PDB entry 6M0P | X-ray diffraction, 2.78 A resolution | chains A and D of the 6 polymer chains in the assembly

Chain A:
Protein: Aerobic hydroxylamine oxidoreductase
Organism: Nitrosomonas europaea
UniProtKB: A0A1I0F3S0 (A0A1I0F3S0_NITER); residue numbers follow UniProt; this construct covers 1-570
Amino-acid sequence (570 residues; row label = number of the first residue in the row):
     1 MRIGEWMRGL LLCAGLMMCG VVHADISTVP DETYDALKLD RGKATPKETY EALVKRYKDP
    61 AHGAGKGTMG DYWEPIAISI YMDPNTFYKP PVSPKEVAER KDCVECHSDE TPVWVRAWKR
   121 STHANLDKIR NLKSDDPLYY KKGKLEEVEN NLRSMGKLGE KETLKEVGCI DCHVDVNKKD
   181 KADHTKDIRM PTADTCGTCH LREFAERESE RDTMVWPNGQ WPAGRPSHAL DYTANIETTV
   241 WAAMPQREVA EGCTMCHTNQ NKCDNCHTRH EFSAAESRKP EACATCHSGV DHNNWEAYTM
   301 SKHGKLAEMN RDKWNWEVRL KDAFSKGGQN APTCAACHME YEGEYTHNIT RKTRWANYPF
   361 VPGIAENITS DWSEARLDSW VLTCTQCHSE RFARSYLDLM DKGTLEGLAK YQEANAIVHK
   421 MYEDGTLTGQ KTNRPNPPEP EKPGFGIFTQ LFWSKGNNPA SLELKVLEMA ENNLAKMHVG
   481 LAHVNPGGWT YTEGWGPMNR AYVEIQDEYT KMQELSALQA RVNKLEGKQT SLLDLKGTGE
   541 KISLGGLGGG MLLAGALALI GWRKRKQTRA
Not modelled in the structure: 1-24, 528-570
Glycans and other covalent adducts: heme c (HEC) linked to Cys-103, Cys-106, Cys-169, Cys-172, Cys-196, Cys-199, Cys-263, Cys-266, Cys-283, Cys-286, Cys-334, Cys-337, Cys-384, Cys-387; Isoporphyrin containing Fe (ISW) linked to Cys-253, Cys-256, Tyr-491
Metal / ion sites: heme c Fe (7 sites), coordinated by His-107, His-123, His-173, His-184, His-200, His-228, His-267, His-270, His-287, His-303, His-338, His-347, His-388, His-483; Isoporphyrin containing Fe Fe near His-257 (its only coordinating residue here)
Residues lining bound ligands:
  - heme c (HEC), molecule 1: Tyr-81, Tyr-88, Pro-91, Ser-93, Pro-94, Glu-96, Ala-98, Glu-99, Asp-102, His-107, Glu-110, Ile-170, His-173, Val-174, Ala-182, His-184, Ile-188, Met-190
  - heme c (HEC), molecule 2: Tyr-81, Pro-84, His-107, Thr-111, Trp-114, Val-115, Trp-118, His-123, Val-167, Gly-168, His-173, Met-190, Pro-191, Lys-262, Asp-264, Arg-269, His-270, Phe-272
  - heme c (HEC), molecule 3: Val-113, Trp-114, Met-255, Lys-262, Asp-264, Asn-265, Thr-268, Arg-269
  - heme c (HEC), molecule 4: Thr-122, His-123, Leu-126, Lys-141, Lys-144, Leu-145, Val-148, Leu-164, Val-167, Asp-171, Val-176, Pro-191, Thr-195, His-200, His-267, Phe-272, Ser-273, Ala-274, Glu-317
  - heme c (HEC), molecule 5: Tyr-140, Lys-141, Lys-144, His-200, Glu-203, Phe-204, Arg-207, His-228, Asn-259, His-267, Ala-274, Ser-277, Arg-278, Val-318, Arg-319, Leu-320, Ala-335, Met-339, His-347
  - heme c (HEC), molecule 6: Arg-225, Pro-226, Ser-227, His-228, Leu-230, Asp-231, Ala-234, Met-255, His-257, Thr-258, Asn-259, Asn-265, Ser-277, Ala-282, His-287, Ala-335, His-338, Ile-349, Thr-353, Ala-356, Asn-357
  - heme c (HEC), molecule 7: His-287, Asn-294, Trp-295, Tyr-298, His-303, Pro-332, Thr-333, His-338, Lys-352, Thr-353, Arg-354, Trp-355, Ala-356, Trp-380, Leu-397, Met-400, His-478, Ala-482, His-483
  - heme c (HEC), molecule 8: Lys-302, His-303, Leu-306, Phe-324, Asn-330, Ala-331, Pro-332, Trp-380, Thr-383, Gln-386, His-388, Phe-392, Tyr-396, Leu-397, Val-484
  - heme c (HEC), molecule 9: His-388, Ser-389, Phe-392
  - heme c (HEC), molecule 10: Ser-389, Glu-390, Arg-391, Phe-392
  - Isoporphyrin containing Fe (ISW; {3,3'-[(9S)-8,13-diethenyl-3,7,12,17-tetramethyl-9,10-dihydroporphyrin-2,18-diyl-kappa~4~N~21~,N~22~,N~23~,N~24~]dipropanoato(2-)}iron), molecule 1: Trp-221, Arg-225, Pro-226, Ala-234, Asn-235, Thr-238, Trp-241, Gly-252, His-257, Thr-285, His-287, Ser-288, His-292, Asn-294, Ala-356, Asn-357, Tyr-358, Phe-448, Phe-452
  - Isoporphyrin containing Fe (ISW), molecule 2: Pro-486, Gly-487, Thr-490
From the paper describing this entry:
  - binding site for 5-hydroxynaphthalene-1,4-dione: Trp-221, Thr-238, Tyr-358, Phe-360, Val-361, Phe-448

Chain D:
Protein: Uncharacterized protein
Organism: Nitrosomonas europaea
UniProtKB: A0A1H9ZKV8 (A0A1H9ZKV8_NITER); residues 1-91 here = UniProt positions 1-91
Amino-acid sequence (91 residues; each row starts with the number of its first residue):
     1 MNKVIVAAFV SAFVLGSTAT FASGNLESSL APISAKDMLD YLACKDKKPT DVVKSHTEVE
    61 NGKIVRVKCG DIVALVQKAR EQSGDAWQGG Y
Not modelled in the structure: 1-27, 84-91
Disulfides: Cys-44/Cys-69

How chain A and chain D interact:
Pairs across the interface - 21 pairs, chain A then chain D:
  Tyr-72(A) with Lys-54(D), hydrogen bond (backbone-side chain)
  Trp-73(A) with Lys-54(D)
  Glu-74(A) with Lys-54(D), salt bridge
  Ala-243(A) with Ile-64(D)
  Pro-245(A) with Ser-55(D); His-56(D); Thr-57(D); Val-59(D); Ile-64(D), hydrophobic
  Gln-246(A) with His-56(D), hydrogen bond (backbone-backbone); Thr-57(D)
  Glu-248(A) with His-56(D), salt bridge
  Asn-436(A) with Gly-62(D)
  Pro-437(A) with Gly-62(D)
  Pro-438(A) with Val-59(D), hydrophobic; Gly-62(D)
  Glu-439(A) with Gly-62(D), hydrogen bond (backbone-backbone); Lys-63(D)
  Trp-453(A) with Val-59(D)
  Lys-455(A) with Val-59(D), hydrogen bond (side chain-backbone); Glu-60(D), salt bridge
Other interface residues (no listed pair), chain A (14 interface residues in all): Met-244
Other interface residues (no listed pair), chain D (11 interface residues in all): Glu-58, Arg-66

Overview:
14 residues of chain A and 11 residues of chain D are in contact; the contacts include 4 hydrogen bonds and 3
salt bridges. Polar contacts include Glu-74(A)/Lys-54(D), Glu-248(A)/His-56(D) and Lys-455(A)/Glu-60(D). Chain
A binds 3 copies of heme c. From the paper: a binding site for 5-hydroxynaphthalene-1,4-dione at Trp-221(A),
Thr-238(A) and Tyr-358(A) among others.
Here chain A is Aerobic hydroxylamine oxidoreductase and chain D is Uncharacterized protein, both from
Nitrosomonas europaea. Entry 6M0P (Hydroxylamine oxidoreductase in complex with juglone) was determined by
X-ray diffraction (same publication as 6M0Q).
